PDB entry 8SGF | X-ray diffraction, 1.42 A resolution | chains A and Z

== Chain A ==
Molecule: Kelch domain-containing protein 2
Organism: Homo sapiens
Reference sequence: Q9Y2U9 (KLDC2_HUMAN); numbering as in UniProt (aligned over 2-362)
Sequence (362 residues; numbered 1 to 362; the number before each row is that of its first residue):
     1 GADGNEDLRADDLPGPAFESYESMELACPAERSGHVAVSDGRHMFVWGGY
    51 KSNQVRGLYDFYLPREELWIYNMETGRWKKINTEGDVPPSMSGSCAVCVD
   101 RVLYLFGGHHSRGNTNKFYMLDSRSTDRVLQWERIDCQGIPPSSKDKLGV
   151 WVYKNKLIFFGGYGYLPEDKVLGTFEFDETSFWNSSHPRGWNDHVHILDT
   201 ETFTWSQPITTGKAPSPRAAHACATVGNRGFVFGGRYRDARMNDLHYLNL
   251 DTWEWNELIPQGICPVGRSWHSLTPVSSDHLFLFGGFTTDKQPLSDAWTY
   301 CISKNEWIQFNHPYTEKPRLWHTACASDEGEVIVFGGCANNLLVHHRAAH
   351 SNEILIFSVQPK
Not modelled in the structure: 1-27, 54-59, 126-127, 361-362
Construct notes: expression tag (1)
What the authors report for this chain:
  - conformationally variable residues: Trp270
  - binding site for His-ser-val-asn-gln-arg-phe-gly-ser-asn-asn-thr-ser-gly-ser (chain Z): Arg236, Trp270

== Chain Z ==
Molecule: His-ser-val-asn-gln-arg-phe-gly-ser-asn-asn-thr-ser-gly-ser
Sequence (15 residues; row label = number of the first residue in the row):
   392 HSVNQRFGSNNTSGS
Not modelled in the structure: 392-399

== Chain A / chain Z interface ==
Residue-residue contacts (28):
  Tyr50(A) with Asn402(Z); Thr403(Z)
  Tyr62(A) with Asn402(Z)
  Ser92(A) with Asn402(Z), hydrogen bond
  His109(A) with Asn401(Z); Asn402(Z)
  Lys147(A) with Asn402(Z), hydrogen bond (side chain-backbone); Ser404(Z), hydrogen bond (side chain-backbone)
  Tyr163(A) with Ser404(Z); Gly405(Z)
  Arg189(A) with Asn401(Z), hydrogen bond (side chain-backbone); Ser404(Z)
  Trp191(A) with Gly405(Z), hydrogen bond (side chain-backbone)
  Ala219(A) with Gly405(Z)
  Arg236(A) with Gly405(Z); Ser406(Z), hydrogen bond (side chain-backbone)
  Arg241(A) with Ser406(Z), hydrogen bond (side chain-backbone)
  Ser269(A) with Ser406(Z), hydrogen bond (side chain-backbone)
  Trp270(A) with Thr403(Z); Ser406(Z)
  Trp321(A) with Asn402(Z); Thr403(Z)
  Leu342(A) with Thr403(Z)
  Leu343(A) with Thr403(Z); Ser406(Z)
  His345(A) with Ser400(Z), hydrogen bond (side chain-backbone); Asn402(Z); Thr403(Z), hydrogen bond
Interface residues without a listed pair, chain A (21 interface residues in all): Asp60, Asp146, Asp178, Ala220

== Summary ==
The interface between chain A and chain Z involves 21 residues on one side and 7 on the other, with 10
hydrogen bonds. Polar pairs include Ser92(A)-Asn402(Z), Lys147(A)-Asn402(Z) and Lys147(A)-Ser404(Z). The paper
reports a binding site for His-ser-val-asn-gln-arg-phe-gly-ser-asn-asn-thr-ser-gly-ser (chain Z) at Arg236(A)
and Trp270(A); conformational variability at Trp270(A).
Chain A is Kelch domain-containing protein 2 (Homo sapiens) and chain Z is
His-ser-val-asn-gln-arg-phe-gly-ser-asn-asn-thr-ser-gly-ser; the structure, KLHDC2 Kelch Domain with KLHDC2
c-terminal peptide bound, was determined by X-ray diffraction (same publication as 8SH2).
